Entry 4ML2 (X-ray diffraction, 1.50 A resolution); this record covers chain A.

# Chain A
Protein: mRNA interferase YafQ
From: Escherichia coli
Notes: EC 3.1.-.-
UniProt: Q47149 (YAFQ_ECOLI); numbering as in UniProt (aligned over 1-92)
Chain sequence (95 residues; row label = number of the first residue in the row; numbers below 1 keep their minus sign (Ser-2 is residue -2)):
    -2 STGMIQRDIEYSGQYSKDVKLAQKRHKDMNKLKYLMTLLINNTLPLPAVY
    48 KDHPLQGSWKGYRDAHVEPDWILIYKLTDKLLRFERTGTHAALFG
Unresolved in the structure: -2 to 2
Differences from the reference sequence: expression tag (-2 to 0)
Swiss-Prot annotation at these positions:
  - active site: His87 (Proton donor)
  - mutagenesis: His87 (H87Q: Loss of mRNA cleavage, loss of toxic effect. Still associates with the ribosome)

# Overview
Curated annotation (UniProt) lists active-site residue His87 and one mutagenesis site.
Chain A is mRNA interferase YafQ (Escherichia coli); the structure, Crystal structure of wild-type YafQ, was
determined by X-ray diffraction, deposited together with 4ML0, 4MMG and 4MMJ.
